PDB entry 7MT3 | electron microscopy, 2.80 A resolution | chains A and L of the 54 polymer chains in the assembly

== Chain A ==
Molecule: 23S rRNA
From: Mycobacterium tuberculosis (strain ATCC 25618 / H37Rv)
Sequence (3138 nucleotides; numbered 1 to 3138; the number before each row is that of its first residue):
     1 UUGUAAGUGUCUAAGGGCGCAUGGUGGAUGCCUUGGCAUCGAGAGCCGAU
    51 GAAGGACGUGGGAGGCUGCGAUAUGCCUCGGGGAGCUGUCAACCGAGCGU
   101 GGAUCCGAGGAUUUCCGAAUGGGGAAACCCAGCACGAGUGAUGUCGUGCU
   151 ACCCGCAUCUGAAUAUAUAGGGUGCGGGAGGGAACGCGGGGAAGUGAAAC
   201 AUCUCAGUACCCGUAGGAGGAGAAAACAAUUGUGAUUCCGCAAGUAGUGG
   251 CGAGCGAACGCGGAACAGGCUAAACCGCACGCAUGGGUAACCGGGUAGGG
   301 GUUGUGUGUGCGGGGUUGUGGGAGGAUAUGUCUCAGCGCUACCCGGCUGA
   351 GAGGCAGUCAGAAAGUGUCGUGGUUAGCGGAAGUGGCCUGGGAUGGUCUG
   401 CCGUAGACGGUGAGAGCCCGGUACGCGAAAACCCGGCACCUGCCUAGUAU
   451 CAAUUCCCGAGUAGCAGCGGGCCCGUGGAAUCCGCUGUGAAUCCGCCGGG
   501 ACCACCCGGUAAGCCUAAAUACUCCUCGAUGACCGAUAGCGGAUUAGUAC
   551 CGUGAGGGAAUGGUGAAAAGUACCCCGGGAGGGGAGUGAAAGAGUACCUG
   601 AAACCGUGUGCCUACAAUCCGUCAGAGCCUCCUUUUCCUCUCCGGAGGAG
   651 GGUGGUGAUGGCGUGCCUUUUGAAGAAUGAGCCUGCGAGUCAGGGACAUG
   701 UCGCAAGGUUAACCCGUGUGGGGUAGCCGCAGCGAAAGCGAGUCUGAAUA
   751 GGGCGACCCACACGCGCAUACGCGCGUGUGAAUAGUGGCGUGUUCUGGAC
   801 CCGAAGCGGAGUGAUCUACCCAUGGCCAGGGUGAAGCGCGGGUAAGACCG
   851 CGUGGAGGCCCGAACCCACUUAGGUUGAAGACUGAGGGGAUGAGCUGUGG
   901 GUAGGGGUGAAAGGCCAAUCAAACUCCGUGAUAGCUGGUUCUCCCCGAAA
   951 UGCAUUUAGGUGCAGCGUUGCGUGGUUCACCGCGGAGGUAGAGCUACUGG
  1001 AUGGCCGAUGGGCCCUACUAGGUUACUGACGUCAGCCAAACUCCGAAUGC
  1051 CGUGGUGUAAAGCGUGGCAGUGAGACGGCGGGGGAUAAGCUCCGUACGUC
  1101 GAAAGGGAAACAGCCCAGAUCGCCGGCUAAGGCCCCCAAGCGUGUGCUAA
  1151 GUGGGAAAGGAUGUGCAGUCGCAAAGACAACCAGGAGGUUGGCUUAGAAG
  1201 CAGCCACCCUUGAAAGAGUGCGUAAUAGCUCACUGGUCAAGUGAUUGUGC
  1251 GCCGAUAAUGUAGCGGGGCUCAAGCACACCGCCGAAGCCGCGGCACAUCC
  1301 ACCUUGUGGUGGGUGUGGGUAGGGGAGCGUCCCUCAUUCAGCGAAGCCAC
  1351 CGGGUGACCGGUGGUGGAGGGUGGGGGAGUGAGAAUGCAGGCAUGAGUAG
  1401 CGACAAGGCAAGUGAGAACCUUGCCCGCCGAAAGACCAAGGGUUCCUGGG
  1451 CCAGGCCAGUCCGCCCAGGGUGAGUCGGGACCUAAGGCGAGGCCGACAGG
  1501 CGUAGUCGAUGGACAACGGGUUGAUAUUCCCGUACCCGUGUGUGGGCGCC
  1551 CGUGACGAAUCAGCGGUACUAACCACCCAAAACCGGAUCGAUCACUCCCC
  1601 UUCGGGGGUGUGGAGUUCUGGGGCUGCGUGGGAACUUCGCUGGUAGUAGU
  1651 CAAGCGAAGGGGUGACGCAGGAAGGUAGCCGUACCAGUCAGUGGUAACAC
  1701 UGGGGCAAGCCGGUAGGGAGAGCGAUAGGCAAAUCCGUCGCUCACUAAUC
  1751 CUGAGAGGUGACGCAUAGCCGGUUGAGGCGAAUUCGGUGAUCCUCUGCUG
  1801 CCAAGAAAAGCCUCUAGCGAGCACACACACGGCCCGUACCCCAAACCGAC
  1851 ACAGGUGGUCAGGUAGAGCAUACCAAGGCGUACGAGAUAACUAUGGUUAA
  1901 GGAACUCGGCAAAAUGCCCCCGUAACUUCGGGAGAAGGGGGACCGGAAUA
  1951 UCGUGAACACCCUUGCGGUGGGAGCGGGAUCCGGUCGCAGAAACCAGUGA
  2001 GGAGCGACUGUUUACUAAAAACACAGGUCCGUGCGAAGUCGCAAGACGAU
  2051 GUAUACGGACUGACGCCUGCCCGGUGCUGGAAGGUUAAGAGGACCCGUUA
  2101 ACCCGCAAGGGUGAAGCGGAGAAUUUAAGCCCCAGUAAACGGCGGUGGUA
  2151 ACUAUAACCAUCCUAAGGUAGCGAAAUUCCUUGUCGGGUAAGUUCCGACC
  2201 UGCACGAAUGGCGUAACGACUUCUCAACUGUCUCAACCAUAGACUCGGCG
  2251 AAAUUGCACUACGAGUAAAGAUGCUCGUUACGCGCGGCAGGACGAAAAGA
  2301 CCCCGGGACCUUCACUACAACUUGGUAUUGAUGUUCGGUACGGUUUGUGU
  2351 AGGAUAGGUGGGAGACUGUGAAACCUCGACGCCAGUUGGGGCGGAGUCGU
  2401 UGUUGAAAUACCACUCUGAUCGUAUUGGGCAUCUAACCUCGAACCCUGAA
  2451 UCGGGUUUAGGGACAGUGCCUGGCGGGUAGUUUAACUGGGGCGGUUGCCU
  2501 CCUAAAAUGUAACGGAGGCGCCCAAAGGUUCCCUCAACCUGGACGGCAAU
  2551 CAGGUGGCGAGUGUAAAUGCACAAGGGAGCUUGACUGCGAGACUUACAAG
  2601 UCAAGCAGGGACGAAAGUCGGGAUUAGUGAUCCGGCACCCCCGAGUGGAA
  2651 GGGGUGUCGCUCAACGGAUAAAAGGUACCCCGGGGAUAACAGGCUGAUCU
  2701 UCCCCAAGAGUCCAUAUCGACGGGAUGGUUUGGCACCUCGAUGUCGGCUC
  2751 GUCGCAUCCUGGGGCUGGAGCAGGUCCCAAGGGUUGGGCUGUUCGCCCAU
  2801 UAAAGCGGCACGCGAGCUGGGUUUAGAACGUCGUGAGACAGUUCGGUCUC
  2851 UAUCCGCCGCGCGCGUCAGAAACUUGAGGAAACCUGUCCCUAGUACGAGA
  2901 GGACCGGGACGGACGAACCUCUGGUGCACCAGUUGUCCCGCCAGGGGCAC
  2951 CGCUGGAUAGCCACGUUCGGUCAGGAUAACCGCUGAAAGCAUCUAAGCGG
  3001 GAAACCUUCUCCAAGAUCAGGUUUCUCACCCACUUGGUGGGAUAAGGCCC
  3051 CCCGCAGAACACGGGUUCAAUAGGUCAGACCUGGAAGCUCAGUAAUGGGU
  3101 GUAGGGAACUGGUGCUAACCGGCCGAAAACUUACAACA
Not modelled in the structure: 1-4, 1013-1022, 3133-3138
Modified / non-standard residues: 5MU (5-methyluridine 5'-monophosphate) at position 2177; OMG (o2'-methylguanosine-5'-monophosphate) at position 2791
Bound ions: Mg2+ site 1: C31, G1370; Mg2+ site 2: C46, G217; Mg2+ site 3: G60, G65, U89; Mg2+ site 4 near U72 (its only coordinating residue here); Mg2+ site 5 near U120 (its only coordinating residue here); Mg2+ site 6: A162, U166; Mg2+ site 7: G194, U2481; Mg2+ site 8 near G194 (its only coordinating residue here); Mg2+ site 9: A199, C200; Mg2+ site 10 near G220 (its only coordinating residue here); Mg2+ site 11 near C251 (its only coordinating residue here); Mg2+ site 12: G379, G421; 147 more Mg2+ sites not listed

== Chain L ==
Protein: 50S ribosomal protein L15
From: Mycobacterium tuberculosis (strain ATCC 25618 / H37Rv)
UniProtKB: P9WHD7 (RL15_MYCTU); numbering as in UniProt (aligned over 1-146)
Amino-acid sequence (146 residues; row label = number of the first residue in the row):
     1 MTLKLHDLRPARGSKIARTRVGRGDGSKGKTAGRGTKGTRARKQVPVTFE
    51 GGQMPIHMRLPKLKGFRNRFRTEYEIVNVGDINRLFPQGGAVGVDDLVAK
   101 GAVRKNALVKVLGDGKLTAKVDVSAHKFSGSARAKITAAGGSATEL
Not modelled in the structure: 1, 146

== How chain A and chain L interact ==
Residue-residue contacts (161):
  A198(A) - Phe49(L)  base contact
  A246(A) - Arg67(L)  hydrogen bond to the phosphate
  A246(A) - Arg69(L)  hydrogen bond to the sugar
  G247(A) - Arg67(L)  phosphate contact
  C251(A) - Lys62(L)  hydrogen bond to the sugar
  G252(A) - Met58(L)  sugar contact
  A253(A) - Thr48(L)  phosphate contact
  A253(A) - His57(L)  salt bridge to the phosphate
  U668(A) - Lys30(L)  phosphate contact
  U669(A) - Lys30(L)  salt bridge to the phosphate
  U669(A) - Lys37(L)  hydrogen bond to the phosphate
  U670(A) - Lys37(L)  salt bridge to the phosphate
  G689(A) - Val21(L)  sugar contact
  G689(A) - Arg23(L)  salt bridge to the phosphate
  G689(A) - Ala32(L)  base contact
  G689(A) - Arg34(L)  hydrogen bond to the base
  U690(A) - Arg18(L)  salt bridge to the phosphate
  C691(A) - Arg18(L)  salt bridge to the phosphate
  G700(A) - Gly13(L)  hydrogen bond to the sugar
  G700(A) - Ser14(L)  hydrogen bond to the base
  U701(A) - Ala11(L)  phosphate contact
  U701(A) - Arg12(L)  sugar contact
  U701(A) - Gly13(L)  sugar contact
  U701(A) - Ser14(L)  sugar contact
  G707(A) - Gly101(L)  phosphate contact
  U724(A) - Lys105(L)  hydrogen bond to the sugar
  C728(A) - Arg104(L)  base contact
  G729(A) - Arg104(L)  hydrogen bond to the base
  C730(A) - Glu75(L)  hydrogen bond to the base
  C730(A) - Arg104(L)  base contact
  A731(A) - Asn78(L)  hydrogen bond to the base
  A731(A) - Leu112(L)  base contact
  A731(A) - Asp114(L)  base contact
  C733(A) - Arg71(L)  base contact
  G734(A) - Arg71(L)  base contact
  A735(A) - Lys64(L)  salt bridge to the phosphate
  A735(A) - Gly65(L)  sugar contact
  A735(A) - Phe66(L)  hydrogen bond to the sugar
  A736(A) - Phe66(L)  sugar contact
  A736(A) - Asn68(L)  hydrogen bond to the phosphate
  A737(A) - Asn68(L)  hydrogen bond to the phosphate
  A737(A) - Arg71(L)  salt bridge to the phosphate
  G738(A) - Arg71(L)  hydrogen bond to the base
  G740(A) - Ile76(L)  base contact
  G740(A) - Lys110(L)  hydrogen bond to the base
  G740(A) - Leu112(L)  base contact
  G740(A) - Ser129(L)  hydrogen bond to the phosphate
  G740(A) - Gly130(L)  hydrogen bond to the phosphate
  A741(A) - Leu112(L)  phosphate contact
  A741(A) - Gly113(L)  hydrogen bond to the phosphate
  A741(A) - Asp114(L)  sugar contact
  A741(A) - Ser129(L)  hydrogen bond to the phosphate
  A741(A) - Ser131(L)  phosphate contact
  G776(A) - Lys116(L)  salt bridge to the phosphate
  G790(A) - Ser14(L)  sugar contact
  G790(A) - Lys15(L)  sugar contact
  G790(A) - Ile16(L)  hydrogen bond to the sugar
  U791(A) - Ile16(L)  sugar contact
  U791(A) - Ala17(L)  sugar contact
  G792(A) - Thr19(L)  phosphate contact
  U794(A) - Gln44(L)  phosphate contact
  C795(A) - Gln44(L)  phosphate contact
  C800(A) - Arg34(L)  salt bridge to the phosphate
  C800(A) - Ala41(L)  hydrogen bond to the base
  A933(A) - Lys43(L)  salt bridge to the phosphate
  G934(A) - Thr39(L)  hydrogen bond to the sugar
  G934(A) - Lys43(L)  salt bridge to the phosphate
  C935(A) - Lys37(L)  phosphate contact
  C935(A) - Gly38(L)  phosphate contact
  C935(A) - Arg42(L)  base contact
  U936(A) - Lys37(L)  salt bridge to the phosphate
  U936(A) - Arg42(L)  hydrogen bond to the base
  G937(A) - Lys37(L)  phosphate contact
  G937(A) - Arg42(L)  hydrogen bond to the base
  U939(A) - Gly22(L)  hydrogen bond to the sugar
  U939(A) - Lys30(L)  hydrogen bond to the base
  U939(A) - Thr31(L)  base contact
  U940(A) - Gly22(L)  phosphate contact
  U940(A) - Arg23(L)  hydrogen bond to the base
  U940(A) - Gly24(L)  hydrogen bond to the phosphate
  U940(A) - Gly29(L)  phosphate contact
  U940(A) - Lys30(L)  phosphate contact
  C941(A) - Arg20(L)  base contact
  C941(A) - Arg23(L)  base contact
  C941(A) - Gly24(L)  phosphate contact
  U942(A) - Gly24(L)  phosphate contact
  U942(A) - Asp25(L)  hydrogen bond to the phosphate
  U942(A) - Gly26(L)  hydrogen bond to the phosphate
  U942(A) - Ser27(L)  base contact
  C943(A) - Gly26(L)  hydrogen bond to the base
  A954(A) - Gln53(L)  hydrogen bond to the sugar
  U955(A) - Gly51(L)  hydrogen bond to the sugar
  U955(A) - Gly52(L)  sugar contact
  U955(A) - Gln53(L)  sugar contact
  G960(A) - Thr39(L)  hydrogen bond to the sugar
  G960(A) - Gly51(L)  hydrogen bond to the base
  U961(A) - Gly38(L)  phosphate contact
  U961(A) - Thr39(L)  hydrogen bond to the phosphate
  U961(A) - Arg40(L)  hydrogen bond to the phosphate
  U961(A) - Val45(L)  phosphate contact
  U961(A) - Phe49(L)  sugar contact
  U961(A) - Gly51(L)  base contact
  G962(A) - Arg40(L)  salt bridge to the phosphate
  G962(A) - Phe49(L)  sugar contact
  G962(A) - Glu50(L)  sugar contact
  G962(A) - Gln53(L)  base contact
  G1070(A) - Gly33(L)  phosphate contact
  G1070(A) - Arg34(L)  sugar contact
  U1071(A) - Gly35(L)  phosphate contact
  U1071(A) - Thr36(L)  hydrogen bond to the phosphate
  U1307(A) - Arg12(L)  phosphate contact
  A1321(A) - Thr31(L)  phosphate contact
  A1321(A) - Gly35(L)  phosphate contact
  G1322(A) - Thr31(L)  hydrogen bond to the phosphate
  G1322(A) - Gly33(L)  hydrogen bond to the phosphate
  G1322(A) - Arg34(L)  phosphate contact
  G1322(A) - Gly35(L)  phosphate contact
  G1323(A) - Lys28(L)  phosphate contact
  G1324(A) - Lys28(L)  salt bridge to the phosphate
  C1335(A) - Leu5(L)  sugar contact
  C1335(A) - His6(L)  hydrogen bond to the sugar
  A1336(A) - His6(L)  sugar contact
  G1373(A) - His6(L)  base contact
  G1374(A) - Leu5(L)  hydrogen bond to the base
  G1374(A) - His6(L)  base contact
  G1374(A) - Leu8(L)  hydrogen bond to the sugar
  G1374(A) - Arg9(L)  hydrogen bond to the sugar
  G1375(A) - Arg9(L)  phosphate contact
  G1376(A) - Lys15(L)  phosphate contact
  G1377(A) - Lys15(L)  salt bridge to the phosphate
  U1380(A) - Arg20(L)  hydrogen bond to the base
  G1381(A) - Arg20(L)  hydrogen bond to the base
  G1381(A) - Arg23(L)  salt bridge to the phosphate
  A2596(A) - Gln53(L)  base contact
  C2597(A) - Ile56(L)  sugar contact
  C2597(A) - Arg59(L)  hydrogen bond to the base
  A2598(A) - Arg59(L)  hydrogen bond to the sugar
  A2598(A) - Leu60(L)  phosphate contact
  A2630(A) - Met54(L)  base contact
  A2630(A) - Arg59(L)  hydrogen bond to the sugar
  U2631(A) - Met58(L)  hydrogen bond to the sugar
  U2631(A) - Arg59(L)  sugar contact
  U2631(A) - Leu60(L)  sugar contact
  U2631(A) - Pro61(L)  phosphate contact
  C2632(A) - Pro61(L)  phosphate contact
  C2632(A) - Lys62(L)  hydrogen bond to the phosphate
  C2633(A) - Lys62(L)  salt bridge to the phosphate
  C2642(A) - Phe66(L)  sugar contact
  C2642(A) - Asn68(L)  hydrogen bond to the sugar
  A2644(A) - Arg69(L)  base contact
  A2644(A) - Phe70(L)  sugar contact
  G2652(A) - Phe66(L)  base contact
  G2653(A) - Gly65(L)  hydrogen bond to the phosphate
  G2653(A) - Phe66(L)  sugar contact
  G2654(A) - Lys64(L)  phosphate contact
  G2654(A) - Gly65(L)  hydrogen bond to the phosphate
  U2655(A) - Lys64(L)  phosphate contact
  G2666(A) - Gln53(L)  base contact
  G2666(A) - Met54(L)  sugar contact
  G2666(A) - Arg59(L)  base contact
  G2667(A) - Met54(L)  base contact
Also at the interface, not in a pair above, chain A (90 interface residues in all): C702, A706, A725, G732, C739, C801, A1069, C2641, G2643
Also at the interface, not in a pair above, chain L (79 interface residues in all): Lys4, Pro10, Lys100, Ala102

== Overview ==
90 residues of chain A face 79 of chain L across their interface, with 55 hydrogen bonds and 18 salt bridges.
Polar contacts include G689(A)-Arg34(L), G700(A)-Ser14(L) and G729(A)-Arg104(L). C31(A) and G1370(A) form the
Mg2+ site 1. C46(A) and G217(A) coordinate Mg2+ site 2.
Chain A is 23S rRNA and chain L is 50S ribosomal protein L15, both from Mycobacterium tuberculosis (strain
ATCC 25618 / H37Rv); the structure, Mtb 70S with P/E tRNA, was determined by electron microscopy, deposited
together with 7MSC, 7MSH, 7MSM, 7MSZ, 7MT2 and 7MT7.
